7KGG - chains A and B of the 3 polymer chains in the assembly; structure by electron microscopy, 2.97 A resolution.

Chain A (and B):
Molecule: Efflux pump membrane transporter
Organism: Acinetobacter baumannii
Notes: chain B of this document is another copy of the same molecule, construct and numbering; everything in this record applies to it too
UniProt: Q2FD70 (Q2FD70_ACIBA); residues 1-1035 here correspond to UniProt positions 2-1036 (UniProt number = residue number + 1)
Sequence (1035 residues; row label = number of the first residue in the row):
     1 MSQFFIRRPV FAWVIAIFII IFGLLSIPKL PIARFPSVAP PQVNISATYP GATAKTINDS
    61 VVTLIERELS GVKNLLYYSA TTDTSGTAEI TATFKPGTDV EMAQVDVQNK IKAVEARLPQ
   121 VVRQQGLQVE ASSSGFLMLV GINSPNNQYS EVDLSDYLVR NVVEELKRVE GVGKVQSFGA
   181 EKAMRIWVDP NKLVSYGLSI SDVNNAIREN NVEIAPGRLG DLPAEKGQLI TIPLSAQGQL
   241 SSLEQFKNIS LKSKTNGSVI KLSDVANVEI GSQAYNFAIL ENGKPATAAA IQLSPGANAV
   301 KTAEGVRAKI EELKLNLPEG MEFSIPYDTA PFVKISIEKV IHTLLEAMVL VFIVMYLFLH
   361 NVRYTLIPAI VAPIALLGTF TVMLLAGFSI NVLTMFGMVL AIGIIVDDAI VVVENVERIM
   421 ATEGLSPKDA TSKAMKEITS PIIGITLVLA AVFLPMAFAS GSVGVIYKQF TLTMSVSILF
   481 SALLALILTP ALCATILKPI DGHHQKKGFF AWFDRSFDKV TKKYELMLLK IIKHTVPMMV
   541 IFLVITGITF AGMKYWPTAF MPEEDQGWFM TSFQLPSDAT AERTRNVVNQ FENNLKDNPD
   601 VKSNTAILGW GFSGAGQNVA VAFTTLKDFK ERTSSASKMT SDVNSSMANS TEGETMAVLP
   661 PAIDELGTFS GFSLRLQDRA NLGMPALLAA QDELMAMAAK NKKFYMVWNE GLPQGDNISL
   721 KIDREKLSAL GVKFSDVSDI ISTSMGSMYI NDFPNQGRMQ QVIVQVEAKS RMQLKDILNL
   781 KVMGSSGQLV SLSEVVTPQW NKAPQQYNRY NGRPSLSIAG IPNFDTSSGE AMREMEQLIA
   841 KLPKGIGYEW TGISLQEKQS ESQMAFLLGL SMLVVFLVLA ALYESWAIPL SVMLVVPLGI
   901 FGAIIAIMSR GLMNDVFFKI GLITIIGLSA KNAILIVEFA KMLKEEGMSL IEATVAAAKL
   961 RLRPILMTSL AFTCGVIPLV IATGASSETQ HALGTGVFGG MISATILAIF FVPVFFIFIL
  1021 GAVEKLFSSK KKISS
Disordered / not traced: 501-507, 1028-1035
Residues lining bound ligands:
  - phosphatidylethanolamine (PTY), molecule 1: Phe18, Phe22, Leu25, Ser26, Lys29, Thr381, Leu384, Leu385
  - phosphatidylethanolamine (PTY), molecule 2: Ile19, Phe22, Thr381, Val382, Leu385, Ala386, Phe388, Lys468, Leu472, Val476, Leu479, Phe480, Leu483
  - phosphatidylethanolamine (PTY), molecule 3: Leu447, Ala451, Leu454, Pro455, Phe458, Phe866, Leu870, Val874, Val878
Reported in the primary citation:
  - binding site for ethidium: Phe136, Leu139, Phe178, Phe277, Ile279, Ala288, Pro326, Tyr327, Trp568, Met570, Thr605, Ile607, Trp610, Phe612, Phe623, Thr625, Met656, Val658, Met706, Trp708, Ile821
  - contacts within the chain: Phe612-Thr668 (hydrophobic contact) (from molecular simulation)
  - conformationally variable residues: Gln125

How chain A and chain B interact:
Contacting residue pairs - 108 pairs, chain A then chain B:
  Gly51(A) with Pro216(B)
  Glu66(A) with Arg168(B), salt bridge
  Arg67(A) with Glu164(B); Lys167(B), hydrogen bond (backbone-side chain)
  Glu68(A) with Lys167(B), salt bridge
  Ser70(A) with Arg168(B), hydrogen bond (side chain-backbone); Val169(B), hydrogen bond (side chain-backbone); Glu170(B), hydrogen bond (side chain-backbone); Gly171(B)
  Lys73(A) with Glu101(B), salt bridge
  Tyr78(A) with Arg168(B)
  Thr84(A) with Arg218(B)
  Val105(A) with Val105(B), hydrophobic
  Asp106(A) with Glu101(B)
  Asn109(A) with Glu101(B), hydrogen bond; Gln104(B); Val105(B); Gln108(B), hydrogen bond
  Lys110(A) with Glu101(B), salt bridge
  Lys112(A) with Gln108(B); Val129(B)
  Ala113(A) with Gln128(B); Glu130(B)
  Ala116(A) with Gln125(B)
  Arg123(A) with Gln124(B), hydrogen bond (side chain-backbone); Gln125(B), hydrogen bond (side chain-backbone)
  Trp187(A) with Pro223(B), hydrophobic
  Tyr275(A) with Leu222(B); Pro223(B)
  Ser577(A) with Thr231(B)
  Asp578(A) with Leu229(B); Ile230(B); Thr231(B), hydrogen bond (backbone-backbone)
  Ala579(A) with Thr231(B)
  Thr580(A) with Gln228(B), hydrogen bond (side chain-backbone); Leu229(B); Ile230(B); Thr231(B)
  Ala581(A) with Leu222(B), hydrophobic
  Glu582(A) with Gly227(B), hydrogen bond (side chain-backbone)
  Arg583(A) with Leu229(B), hydrogen bond (side chain-backbone)
  Gln617(A) with Gly220(B), hydrogen bond (side chain-backbone); Asp221(B); Leu222(B); Thr231(B)
  Ala680(A) with Asn316(B)
  Asp716(A) with Ile232(B); Pro233(B)
  Asn717(A) with Pro233(B)
  Ile718(A) with Ile232(B), hydrophobic; Pro233(B), hydrogen bond (backbone-backbone); Leu234(B), hydrophobic; Ser235(B), hydrogen bond (backbone-backbone)
  Ser719(A) with Ser235(B)
  Leu720(A) with Leu234(B), hydrophobic; Ser235(B), hydrogen bond (backbone-backbone); Ala236(B); Gln237(B), hydrogen bond (backbone-backbone)
  Ile722(A) with Gln237(B)
  Arg724(A) with Asn210(B), hydrogen bond (side chain-backbone); Gly238(B), hydrogen bond (side chain-backbone); Leu240(B)
  Phe734(A) with Glu209(B); Gly238(B)
  Ser735(A) with Glu209(B)
  Ser738(A) with Val212(B)
  Ile741(A) with Ile214(B), hydrophobic
  Ser742(A) with Ile214(B); Ala215(B), hydrogen bond (side chain-backbone)
  Met745(A) with Gly217(B); Arg218(B); Leu234(B), hydrophobic
  Ala768(A) with Pro223(B)
  Lys769(A) with Glu225(B)
  Arg771(A) with Leu219(B); Gly220(B); Asp221(B), hydrogen bond (side chain-backbone); Pro223(B), hydrogen bond (side chain-backbone)
  Met772(A) with Leu219(B); Gly220(B); Ala224(B), hydrophobic; Glu225(B); Gln228(B)
  Gln773(A) with Leu219(B)
  Leu774(A) with Leu219(B); Leu234(B), hydrophobic
  Ile777(A) with Leu219(B), hydrophobic; Leu234(B), hydrophobic
  Gln805(A) with Arg218(B), hydrogen bond; Pro233(B)
  Gly812(A) with Arg168(B)
  Arg813(A) with Lys309(B)
  Phe866(A) with Leu25(B), hydrophobic
  Leu873(A) with Ile21(B), hydrophobic
  Leu877(A) with Val14(B); Phe18(B), hydrophobic
  Ala880(A) with Val10(B)
  Ala881(A) with Arg8(B); Phe11(B), hydrophobic; Val14(B)
  Glu884(A) with Arg8(B), salt bridge; Pro9(B); Val10(B), hydrogen bond (side chain-backbone); Phe11(B)
  Trp886(A) with Val10(B); Trp13(B), hydrophobic; Val14(B), hydrophobic; Ile17(B), hydrophobic
Other interface residues (no listed pair), chain A (66 interface residues in all): Ala52, Gly71, Met102, Gln765, Trp800, Leu870, Val874, Val878, Ser885
Other interface residues (no listed pair), chain B (61 interface residues in all): Arg7, Met102, Gly126, Lys226, Gln239, Ser294

Overview:
The interface between chain A and chain B involves 66 residues on one side and 61 on the other; the contacts
include 24 hydrogen bonds and 5 salt bridges. Polar contacts include Glu66(A)-Arg168(B), Glu68(A)-Lys167(B)
and Lys73(A)-Glu101(B). The paper reports a binding site for ethidium at Phe136(A), Leu139(A) and Phe178(A)
among others; conformational variability at Gln125(A).
Both chains are Efflux pump membrane transporter (Acinetobacter baumannii). Entry 7KGG (Cryo-EM Structures of
AdeB from Acinetobacter baumannii: AdeB-ET-I) was determined by electron microscopy, deposited together with
7KGD, 7KGE, 7KGF, 7KGH and 7KGI.
